Entry 1Y0C (X-ray diffraction, 2.30 A resolution); this record covers chains A and D of the 4 polymer chains in the assembly.

[Chain A]
Name: Hemoglobin alpha chain
Organism: Homo sapiens
UniProt: P69905 (HBA_HUMAN); residues 1-141 here = UniProt positions 1-141
Chain sequence (141 residues; row label = number of the first residue in the row):
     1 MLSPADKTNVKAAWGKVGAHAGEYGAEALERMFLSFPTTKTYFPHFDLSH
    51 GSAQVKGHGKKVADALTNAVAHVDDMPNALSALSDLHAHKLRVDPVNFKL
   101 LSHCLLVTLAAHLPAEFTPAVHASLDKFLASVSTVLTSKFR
Differences from the reference sequence: engineered mutation Met1 (Val in P69905), Phe140 (Tyr in P69905)
Swiss-Prot annotation at these positions:
  - site: Lys61 (Not glycated)
Bound ions: heme Fe near His87 (its only coordinating residue here)
Residues lining bound ligands: heme (HEM): Met32, Thr39, Tyr42, Phe43, His45, Phe46, His58, Lys61, Val62, Ala65, Leu66, Leu83, Leu86, His87, Leu91, Val93, Asn97, Phe98, Leu101, Val132, Ser133, Leu136

[Chain D]
Name: Hemoglobin beta chain
Organism: Homo sapiens
UniProt: P68871 (HBB_HUMAN); residue numbers follow UniProt; this construct covers 1-146
Chain sequence (146 residues; each row starts with the number of its first residue):
     1 VHLTPEEKSAVTALWGKVNVDEVGGEALGRLLVVYPWTQRFFESFGDLST
    51 PDAVMGNPKVKAHGKKVLGAFSDGLAHLDNLKGTFATLSELHCDKLHVDP
   101 ENFRLLGNVLVCVLAHHFGKEFTPPVQAAYQKVVAGVANALAHKYH
Bound ions: heme Fe near His92 (its only coordinating residue here)
Residues lining bound ligands: heme (HEM): Leu31, Thr38, Phe41, Phe42, Phe45, His63, Lys66, Val67, Ala70, Phe71, Phe85, Leu88, Leu91, His92, Leu96, Val98, Asn102, Phe103, Leu106, Val137, Leu141

[Interface between chain A and chain D]
Residue-residue contacts - 27 pairs, chain A then chain D:
  Pro37(A) with His146(D)
  Thr38(A) with Pro100(D)
  Lys40(A) with His146(D), hydrogen bond (side chain-backbone)
  Thr41(A) with His97(D); Val98(D); Asp99(D); Tyr145(D)
  Tyr42(A) with Arg40(D); Asp99(D), hydrogen bond
  Pro44(A) with His97(D)
  Leu91(A) with Arg40(D), hydrogen bond (backbone-side chain)
  Arg92(A) with Trp37(D); Arg40(D), hydrogen bond (backbone-side chain); Glu43(D), salt bridge
  Asp94(A) with Trp37(D), hydrogen bond; Asp99(D); Glu101(D); Leu105(D)
  Pro95(A) with Trp37(D)
  Val96(A) with Glu101(D)
  Asn97(A) with Asp99(D)
  Phe140(A) with Pro36(D); Trp37(D), hydrophobic
  Arg141(A) with Val34(D), hydrogen bond (side chain-backbone); Tyr35(D); Pro36(D); Trp37(D)
Interface residues without a listed pair, chain D (15 interface residues in all): Gln39

[Summary]
Chain A and chain D form an interface of 14 and 15 residues respectively, with 6 hydrogen bonds and 1 salt
bridge. Polar pairs include Arg92(A)-Glu43(D), Lys40(A)-His146(D) and Tyr42(A)-Asp99(D). Ligands of chain A:
heme. Bound to chain D: heme.
Chain A is Hemoglobin alpha chain and chain D is Hemoglobin beta chain, both from Homo sapiens; the structure,
T-to-THigh Quaternary Transitions in Human Hemoglobin: alphaY140F deoxy low-salt, was determined by X-ray
diffraction (same publication as 1XXT, 1XY0, 1XZ5, 1XZ7, 1XZU, 1XZV and 45 further entries).
